Entry 5C2V (X-ray diffraction, 2.70 A resolution); this record covers chains A and E of the 6 polymer chains in the assembly.

# Chain A
Protein: Hydrazine synthase alpha subunit
From: Candidatus Kuenenia stuttgartiensis
UniProtKB: Q1Q0T2 (Q1Q0T2_9BACT); residue numbers follow UniProt; this construct covers 28-809
Amino-acid sequence (782 residues; each row starts with the number of its first residue):
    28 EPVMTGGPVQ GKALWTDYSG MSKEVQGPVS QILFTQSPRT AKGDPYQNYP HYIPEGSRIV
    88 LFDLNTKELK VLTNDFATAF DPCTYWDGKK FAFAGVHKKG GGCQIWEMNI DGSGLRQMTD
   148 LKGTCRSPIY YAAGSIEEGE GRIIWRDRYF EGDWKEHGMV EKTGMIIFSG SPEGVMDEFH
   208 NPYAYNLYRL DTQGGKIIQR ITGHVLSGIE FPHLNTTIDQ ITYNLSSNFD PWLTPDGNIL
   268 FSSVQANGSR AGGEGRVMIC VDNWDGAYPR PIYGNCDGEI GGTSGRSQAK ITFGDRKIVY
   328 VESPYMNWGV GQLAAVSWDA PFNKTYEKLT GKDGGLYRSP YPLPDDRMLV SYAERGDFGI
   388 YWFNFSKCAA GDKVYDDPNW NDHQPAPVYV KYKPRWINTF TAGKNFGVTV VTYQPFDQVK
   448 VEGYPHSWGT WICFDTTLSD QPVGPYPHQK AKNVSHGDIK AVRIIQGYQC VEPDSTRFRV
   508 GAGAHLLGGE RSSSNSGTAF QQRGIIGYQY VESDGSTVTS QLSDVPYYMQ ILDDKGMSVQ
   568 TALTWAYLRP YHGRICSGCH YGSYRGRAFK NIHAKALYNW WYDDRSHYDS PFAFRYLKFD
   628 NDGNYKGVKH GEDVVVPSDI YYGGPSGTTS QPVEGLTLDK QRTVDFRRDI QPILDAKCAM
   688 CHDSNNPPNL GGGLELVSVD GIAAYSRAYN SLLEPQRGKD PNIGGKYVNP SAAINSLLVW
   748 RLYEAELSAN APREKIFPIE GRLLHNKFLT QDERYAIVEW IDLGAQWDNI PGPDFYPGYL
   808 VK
Unresolved in the structure: 176-177, 643-653, 809
Covalently attached groups: heme c (HEC) linked to C583, C586, C685
Metal / ion sites: Zn2+: C303, H587 (together with heme c); Ca2+ site 1: F385, D403, D404, W407, D409; heme c Fe site 1 near Y591 (its only coordinating residue here); heme c Fe site 2: H689, H772; Ca2+ site 2: D795, I797, G799, D801
Ligand contacts:
  - trimethyl glycine (BET), molecule 1: G83, S84, R85, N101, F103, A104, K125, W407
  - trimethyl glycine (BET), molecule 2: Y537, Y632, G634, V635
  - trimethyl glycine (BET), molecule 3: E751, A752, E753, F764, R769
  - heme c (HEC), molecule 1: R277, M285, P296, P298, N302, C303, W458, I459, C460, T463, H475, M556, I558, Q567, T568, A569, L570, T571, R581, I582, G585, H587, Y591, R592
  - heme c (HEC), molecule 2: L681, K684, C688, H689, N693, P694, P695, L697, Y734, L745, R748, L749, R760, I763, P765, G768, R769, L770, H772, F775, L776
UniProt features mapped onto this chain:
  - binding site (Zn(2+)): C303, H587
  - binding site (heme): C583, C586, Y591, C685, C688, H689, H772
What the authors report for this chain:
  - Zn2+ coordination: C303, H587
  - heme c coordination: Y591, H689, H772
  - binding site for heme c: M556, A569, T571
  - post-translational modification sites: M556
  - conformationally variable residues (order/disorder transition): R175 to F177, V643 to G650

# Chain E
Protein: Hydrazine synthase beta subunit
From: Candidatus Kuenenia stuttgartiensis
UniProtKB: Q1Q0T4 (Q1Q0T4_9BACT); numbering as in UniProt (aligned over 35-386)
Amino-acid sequence (352 residues; each row starts with the number of its first residue):
    35 GYIQGTHVKT DLPGPFHITM SPDGSTLFIS NQSGHSVTFV DARTQKVTGE VAVRVQPEAS
    95 AVTPDGAFLY VCNAESDSVS VVDIQRKQEI KEIKVGDWPS GIKISPDGKT AYVACSGCMW
   155 NAIDVIDTGR MEKVRSIYTS DYGPRMVEIS PDGKTLVAIL DTVGSINRSV DFIDIASGRV
   215 VENRVIHESS NLRDVVYTPD GKYIAVTHQT PKNWLPVCEA ENGQVFTNNV TIIETKAGGK
   275 VARLPLDDLN NYDGNPYGMA MDPKGKYLYI GVRGMHRVTI LDMDKVLGLV RSSTQEELDY
   335 LRDDLGLVRD YLVARVPTGL GPSSVCLSPD GKFCYAANYF SNNVTVIRTA VD
Metal / ion sites: Ca2+: D111, D131; Mg2+ near E253 (its only coordinating residue here)
Ligand contacts: trimethyl glycine (BET): H221, E222, R277, D333, R336

# Chain A / chain E interface
Contacting residue pairs (6; chain A residue first):
  S691(A) with R325(E), hydrogen bond
  N692(A) with R325(E)
  P694(A) with R325(E)
  R724(A) with E331(E), salt bridge; Y334(E)
  K762(A) with E330(E), salt bridge
Also at the interface, not in a pair above, chain A (6 interface residues in all): K733
Also at the interface, not in a pair above, chain E (7 interface residues in all): Y237, S326, L335

# Overview
The interface between chain A and chain E involves 6 residues on one side and 7 on the other, with 1 hydrogen
bond and 2 salt bridges. Polar contacts include R724(A)-E331(E), K762(A)-E330(E) and S691(A)-R325(E). From the
paper: a binding site for heme c at M556(A), A569(A) and T571(A); heme c coordination by Y591(A), H689(A) and
H772(A).
Chain A is Hydrazine synthase alpha subunit and chain E is Hydrazine synthase beta subunit, both from
Candidatus Kuenenia stuttgartiensis; the structure, Kuenenia stuttgartiensis Hydrazine Synthase, was
determined by X-ray diffraction (same publication as 5C2W).
